PDB entry 8TSH | electron microscopy, 3.10 A resolution | chains A and B of the 12 polymer chains in the assembly

Chain A (and B):
Molecule: ABC transporter ATP-binding protein
Source organism: Caldimonas thermodepolymerans
Notes: chain B of this document is another copy of the same molecule, construct and numbering; everything in this record applies to it too
UniProt: A0A2S5T4B3 (A0A2S5T4B3_9BURK); residues 1-226 here = UniProt positions 1-226
Amino-acid sequence (234 residues; each row starts with the number of its first residue):
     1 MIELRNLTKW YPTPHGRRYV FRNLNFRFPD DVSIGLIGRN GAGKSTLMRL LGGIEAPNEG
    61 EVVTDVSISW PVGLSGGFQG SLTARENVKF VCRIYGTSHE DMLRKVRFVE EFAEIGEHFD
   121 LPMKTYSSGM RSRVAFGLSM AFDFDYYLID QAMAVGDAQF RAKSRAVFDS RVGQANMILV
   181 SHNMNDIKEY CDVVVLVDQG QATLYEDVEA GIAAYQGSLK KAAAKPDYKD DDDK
Not modelled in the structure: 218-234
Construct notes: engineered mutation Q151 (Glu in A0A2S5T4B3); expression tag (227-234)
Small-molecule neighbours:
  - ATP (adenosine-5'-triphosphate), molecule 1: Y11, V20, R39, N40, G41, A42, G43, K44, S45, T46, R49, Q151, H182
  - ATP, molecule 2: H118, K124, T125, Y126, S127, S128, G129, M130, V155

Interface between chain A and chain B:
Contacting residue pairs (39; chain A residue first):
  T13(A) - L121(B)
  R18(A) - E117(B)  salt bridge
  R39(A) - D157(B)
  R39(A) - Q159(B)  hydrogen bond
  N40(A) - G129(B)
  N40(A) - R133(B)  hydrogen bond
  N40(A) - V155(B)
  N40(A) - D157(B)  hydrogen bond (backbone-side chain)
  L74(A) - L74(B)  hydrophobic
  E117(A) - R18(B)  salt bridge
  L121(A) - T13(B)
  L121(A) - H15(B)
  S127(A) - G41(B)
  S128(A) - Q151(B)  hydrogen bond
  R133(A) - N40(B)  hydrogen bond
  Q151(A) - A154(B)
  Q151(A) - V155(B)
  V155(A) - N40(B)  hydrogen bond (backbone-side chain)
  V155(A) - L74(B)  hydrophobic
  V155(A) - Q151(B)
  V155(A) - H182(B)
  G156(A) - N40(B)
  G156(A) - H182(B)
  D157(A) - G38(B)
  D157(A) - R39(B)
  D157(A) - N40(B)  hydrogen bond (side chain-backbone)
  D157(A) - H182(B)  salt bridge
  D157(A) - Y215(B)
  A158(A) - Y215(B)
  Q159(A) - R39(B)
  R161(A) - H182(B)
  H182(A) - G156(B)
  H182(A) - D157(B)  salt bridge
  H182(A) - R161(B)
  N185(A) - N185(B)
  Y215(A) - D157(B)
  Y215(A) - A158(B)
  Q216(A) - A158(B)
  Q216(A) - Q159(B)  hydrogen bond (backbone-side chain)
Also at the interface, not in a pair above, chain A (27 interface residues in all): P14, G41, D120, G129, M130, A154
Also at the interface, not in a pair above, chain B (28 interface residues in all): H118, S127, S128, M130, Q216

In short:
27 residues of chain A face 28 of chain B across their interface, with 8 hydrogen bonds and 4 salt bridges.
Polar contacts include R18(A)-E117(B), D157(A)-H182(B) and R39(A)-Q159(B). Bound to chain A: ATP.
Chain A and chain B are both ABC transporter ATP-binding protein (Caldimonas thermodepolymerans); the
structure, S. thermodepolymerans KpsMT(E151Q)-KpsE in complex with ATP, was determined by electron microscopy,
deposited together with 8TSI, 8TSL, 8TSW, 8TT3 and 8TUN.
